3U6F - chains B and A of the 4 polymer chains in the assembly; structure by X-ray diffraction, 2.30 A resolution.

== Chain B (and A) ==
Protein: Three prime repair exonuclease 1
Source organism: Mus musculus
Notes: EC 3.1.11.2; chain A of this document is another copy of the same molecule, construct and numbering; everything in this record applies to it too
Reference sequence: Q91XB0 (TREX1_MOUSE); numbering as in UniProt (aligned over 1-314)
Chain sequence (314 residues; row label = number of the first residue in the row):
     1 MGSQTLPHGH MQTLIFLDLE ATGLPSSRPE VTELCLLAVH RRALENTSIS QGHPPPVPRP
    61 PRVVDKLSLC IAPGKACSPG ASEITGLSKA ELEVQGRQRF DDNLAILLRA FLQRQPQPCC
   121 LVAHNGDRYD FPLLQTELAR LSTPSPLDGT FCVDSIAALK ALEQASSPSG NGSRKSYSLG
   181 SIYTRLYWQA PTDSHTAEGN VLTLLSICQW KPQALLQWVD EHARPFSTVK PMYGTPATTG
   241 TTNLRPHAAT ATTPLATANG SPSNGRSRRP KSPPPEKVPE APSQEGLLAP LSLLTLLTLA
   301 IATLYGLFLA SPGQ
Not modelled in the structure: 1-6, 45-48, 167-174, 237-314 (chain A: 1-6, 47-49, 166-173, 235-314)
Construct notes: engineered mutation Asn200 (Asp in Q91XB0)
Bound ions: Mg2+: Asp18 (shared with 2 residues of chain C)
Small-molecule neighbours:
  - 1,4-butanediol (BU1), molecule 1: Pro61, Arg62, Val64, Lys66
  - 1,4-butanediol (BU1), molecule 2: Thr192, Asp193, Thr196, Glu198, Gly199, Leu202
From the paper describing this entry:
  - conformationally variable residues (loop rearrangement): His195
  - contacts within the chain: Asp193-His195 (hydrogen bond), Asp193-Thr196 (hydrogen bond)
  - Mg2+ coordination: Asp18
  - self-association interface (contacts with another copy of this molecule): Arg62
  - disease-associated variants - D18N, D200N: abolished catalytic activity (citing earlier work)
  - catalytic residues: Glu20, His195 (proposed by the authors, not directly observed)
  - mutagenesis - D200N: abolished binding to active site metals
  - disease-associated variants - V201D: decreased catalytic activity (citing earlier work)

== How chain B and chain A interact ==
Contacting residue pairs (79; chain B residue first):
  Glu33(B) - Arg62(A)  salt bridge
  His40(B) - Gln95(A)
  Arg42(B) - Val94(A)
  Arg42(B) - Gln95(A)
  Ala43(B) - Gln95(A)
  Arg62(B) - Glu33(A)  salt bridge
  Arg62(B) - Thr85(A)  hydrogen bond (side chain-backbone)
  Arg62(B) - Gly86(A)
  Arg62(B) - Leu87(A)
  Arg62(B) - His195(A)  hydrogen bond (side chain-backbone)
  Arg62(B) - Thr196(A)
  Val63(B) - Cys70(A)  hydrophobic
  Val63(B) - Gln95(A)
  Val63(B) - Arg97(A)
  Val64(B) - Ser68(A)
  Val64(B) - Cys70(A)
  Asp65(B) - Ser68(A)
  Asp65(B) - Leu69(A)
  Asp65(B) - Cys70(A)  hydrogen bond (side chain-backbone)
  Asp65(B) - Arg97(A)  salt bridge
  Lys66(B) - Lys66(A)
  Lys66(B) - Leu67(A)
  Lys66(B) - Ser68(A)  hydrogen bond (backbone-backbone)
  Lys66(B) - Glu198(A)  salt bridge
  Leu67(B) - Lys66(A)
  Ser68(B) - Asp65(A)
  Ser68(B) - Lys66(A)  hydrogen bond (backbone-backbone)
  Leu69(B) - Asp65(A)
  Leu69(B) - Phe111(A)  hydrophobic
  Cys70(B) - Val63(A)  hydrophobic
  Cys70(B) - Val64(A)
  Cys70(B) - Asp65(A)  hydrogen bond (backbone-side chain)
  Cys70(B) - Arg114(A)  hydrogen bond (backbone-side chain)
  Ile71(B) - Arg114(A)
  Thr85(B) - Arg62(A)  hydrogen bond (backbone-side chain)
  Gly86(B) - Arg62(A)
  Leu87(B) - Arg62(A)
  Val94(B) - Arg42(A)
  Gln95(B) - His40(A)
  Gln95(B) - Ala43(A)
  Gln95(B) - Val63(A)
  Gly96(B) - Pro116(A)
  Arg97(B) - Val63(A)
  Arg97(B) - Asp65(A)  salt bridge
  Arg97(B) - Arg114(A)
  Arg97(B) - Gln115(A)  hydrogen bond
  Arg97(B) - Pro116(A)
  Gln98(B) - Gln113(A)  hydrogen bond (side chain-backbone)
  Gln98(B) - Arg114(A)  hydrogen bond
  Arg99(B) - Arg114(A)  hydrogen bond (backbone-side chain)
  Asp101(B) - Arg114(A)  salt bridge
  Asn103(B) - Ala110(A)  hydrogen bond (side chain-backbone)
  Asn103(B) - Gln113(A)  hydrogen bond
  Asn103(B) - Arg114(A)
  Leu104(B) - Arg114(A)
  Leu107(B) - Ala110(A)  hydrophobic
  Leu107(B) - Phe111(A)
  Ala110(B) - Asn103(A)  hydrogen bond (backbone-side chain)
  Ala110(B) - Leu107(A)  hydrophobic
  Phe111(B) - Leu69(A)  hydrophobic
  Phe111(B) - Leu107(A)  hydrophobic
  Gln113(B) - Gln98(A)  hydrogen bond (backbone-side chain)
  Gln113(B) - Asn103(A)
  Arg114(B) - Leu69(A)
  Arg114(B) - Cys70(A)
  Arg114(B) - Ile71(A)
  Arg114(B) - Gln98(A)  hydrogen bond (side chain-backbone)
  Arg114(B) - Arg99(A)  hydrogen bond (side chain-backbone)
  Arg114(B) - Asp101(A)  salt bridge
  Arg114(B) - Asn103(A)
  Arg114(B) - Leu104(A)
  Arg114(B) - Leu107(A)
  Gln115(B) - Arg97(A)  hydrogen bond
  Pro116(B) - Gly96(A)
  Pro116(B) - Arg97(A)
  His195(B) - Arg62(A)  hydrogen bond (backbone-side chain)
  Thr196(B) - Arg62(A)
  Glu198(B) - Lys66(A)  salt bridge
  Glu198(B) - Glu198(A)
Other interface residues (no listed pair), chain B (38 interface residues in all): Glu91, Ile106
Other interface residues (no listed pair), chain A (40 interface residues in all): Glu20, Asn46, Leu92, Ile106

== Summary ==
38 residues of chain B and 40 residues of chain A are in contact, with 20 hydrogen bonds and 8 salt bridges.
Polar contacts include Glu33(B)-Arg62(A), Asp65(B)-Arg97(A) and Lys66(B)-Glu198(A). Ligands of chain B:
1,4-butanediol. From the paper: catalytic residues Glu20(B) and His195(B); D18N and D200N of chain B abolish
catalytic activity.
Chain B and chain A are both Three prime repair exonuclease 1 (Mus musculus); the structure, Mouse TREX1 D200N
mutant, was determined by X-ray diffraction (same publication as 3U3Y).
